5HEY - chains A and B; structure by X-ray diffraction, 1.50 A resolution.

Chain A:
Protein: Disks large homolog 4
Source organism: Rattus norvegicus
Notes: fragment: PDZ-3 domain
UniProtKB: P31016 (DLG4_RAT); residues 302-402 here = UniProt positions 302-402
Sequence (119 residues; numbered 297 to 415; the number before each row is that of its first residue):
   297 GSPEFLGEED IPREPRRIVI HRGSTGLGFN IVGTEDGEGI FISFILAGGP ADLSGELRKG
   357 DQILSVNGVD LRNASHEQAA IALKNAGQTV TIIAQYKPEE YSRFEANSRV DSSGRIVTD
Sequence notes: expression tag (297-301, 403-415); engineered mutation Thr330 (Gly in P31016)
Reported in the primary citation:
  - mutagenesis - G330T: unchanged binding to Cysteine-rich PDZ-binding protein (chain B)
  - specificity-determining residues: His372
  - mutagenesis - G330T, H372A: increased binding to Cysteine-rich PDZ-binding protein (chain B)

Chain B:
Protein: Cysteine-rich PDZ-binding protein
Notes: fragment: PDZ3-binding domain
UniProtKB: Q792Q4 (CRIPT_RAT); residues 1-9 here correspond to UniProt positions 93-101 (UniProt number = residue number + 92)
Sequence (9 residues; numbered 1 to 9; the number before each row is that of its first residue):
     1 TKNYKQTSV
Unresolved in the structure: 1
UniProt features mapped onto this chain:
  - region: Asn3 to Val9 (Sufficient for interaction with DLG4), Gln6 to Val9 (PDZ3-binding)

Interface between chain A and chain B:
Pairs across the interface - 24 pairs, chain A then chain B:
  Gly322(A) - Val9(B)
  Leu323(A) - Val9(B)  hydrogen bond (backbone-backbone)
  Gly324(A) - Val9(B)  hydrogen bond (backbone-backbone)
  Phe325(A) - Ser8(B)
  Phe325(A) - Val9(B)  hydrogen bond (backbone-backbone)
  Asn326(A) - Gln6(B)
  Asn326(A) - Thr7(B)
  Asn326(A) - Ser8(B)  hydrogen bond
  Ile327(A) - Lys5(B)
  Ile327(A) - Gln6(B)
  Ile327(A) - Thr7(B)  hydrogen bond (backbone-backbone)
  Val328(A) - Tyr4(B)  hydrophobic
  Val328(A) - Lys5(B)
  Val328(A) - Gln6(B)
  Gly329(A) - Asn3(B)
  Gly329(A) - Tyr4(B)
  Gly329(A) - Lys5(B)  hydrogen bond (backbone-backbone)
  Thr330(A) - Asn3(B)
  Thr330(A) - Lys5(B)
  Ser339(A) - Gln6(B)  hydrogen bond
  His372(A) - Lys5(B)
  His372(A) - Gln6(B)
  His372(A) - Thr7(B)  hydrogen bond
  Lys380(A) - Ser8(B)
Interface residues without a listed pair, chain A (15 interface residues in all): Ala376, Leu379, Phe400
Interface residues without a listed pair, chain B (8 interface residues in all): Lys2
Interface features reported in the paper:
  - hot spots on chain A (mutagenesis) - H372A (34-fold): decreased binding to Cysteine-rich PDZ-binding protein (chain B)

Overview:
15 residues of chain A and 8 residues of chain B are in contact, with 8 hydrogen bonds. Polar contacts include
Gly324(A)-Val9(B), Asn326(A)-Ser8(B) and Ser339(A)-Gln6(B). The paper reports that G330T and H372A of chain A
increase binding to Cysteine-rich PDZ-binding protein (chain B); the specificity determinant His372(A).
Chain A is Disks large homolog 4 (Rattus norvegicus) and chain B is Cysteine-rich PDZ-binding protein; the
structure, The third PDZ domain from the synaptic protein PSD-95 (G330T mutant) in complex with a C-terminal
..., was determined by X-ray diffraction together with 5HEB, 5HED, 5HF1, 5HFB, 5HFC and 5HFF from the same
study.
